6HUU - chains B and C of the 28 polymer chains in the assembly; structure by X-ray diffraction, 2.80 A resolution.

Chain B:
Molecule: Proteasome subunit alpha type-3
Source organism: Saccharomyces cerevisiae (strain ATCC 204508 / S288c)
Notes: EC 3.4.25.1
Reference sequence: P23638 (PSA3_YEAST); residues 0-257 here correspond to UniProt positions 1-258 (UniProt number = residue number + 1)
Amino-acid sequence (258 residues; numbered 0 to 257; the number before each row is that of its first residue; numbering starts at 0):
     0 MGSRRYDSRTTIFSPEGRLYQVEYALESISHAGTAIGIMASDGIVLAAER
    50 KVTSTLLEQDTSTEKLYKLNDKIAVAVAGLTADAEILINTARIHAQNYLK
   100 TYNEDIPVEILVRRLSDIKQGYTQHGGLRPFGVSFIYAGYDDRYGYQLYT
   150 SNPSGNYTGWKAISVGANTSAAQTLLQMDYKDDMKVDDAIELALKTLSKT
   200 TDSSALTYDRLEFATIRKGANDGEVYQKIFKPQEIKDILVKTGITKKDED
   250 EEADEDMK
Unresolved in the structure: 0, 245-257
UniProt features mapped onto this chain:
  - cross-link (Glycyl lysine isopeptide (Lys-Gly)): Lys99 (interchain with G-Cter in ubiquitin), Lys198 (interchain with G-Cter in ubiquitin), Lys230 (interchain with G-Cter in ubiquitin)

Chain C:
Molecule: Proteasome subunit alpha type-4
Source organism: Saccharomyces cerevisiae (strain ATCC 204508 / S288c)
Notes: EC 3.4.25.1
Reference sequence: P40303 (PSA4_YEAST); residues -1 to 252 here correspond to UniProt positions 1-254 (UniProt number = residue number + 2)
Amino-acid sequence (254 residues; row label = number of the first residue in the row; numbers below 1 keep their minus sign (Met-1 is residue -1)):
    -1 MSGYDRALSIFSPDGHIFQVEYALEAVKRGTCAVGVKGKNCVVLGCERRS
    49 TLKLQDTRITPSKVSKIDSHVVLSFSGLNADSRILIEKARVEAQSHRLTL
    99 EDPVTVEYLTRYVAGVQQRYTQSGGVRPFGVSTLIAGFDPRDDEPKLYQT
   149 EPSGIYSSWSAQTIGRNSKTVREFLEKNYDRKEPPATVEECVKLTVRSLL
   199 EVVQTGAKNIEITVVKPDSDIVALSSEEINQYVTQIEQEKQEQQEQDKKK
   249 KSNH
Unresolved in the structure: -1 to 0, 241-252
UniProt features mapped onto this chain:
  - modified residue: Thr58 (Phosphothreonine)

Interface between chain B and chain C:
Contacting residue pairs (72; chain B residue first):
  Arg3(B) - Arg4(C)  hydrogen bond (backbone-side chain)
  Asp6(B) - Tyr2(C)  hydrogen bond
  Asp6(B) - Arg4(C)  salt bridge
  Arg8(B) - Arg4(C)
  Thr10(B) - Leu6(C)
  Thr10(B) - Arg125(C)
  Ile11(B) - Gln17(C)
  Phe12(B) - Gln17(C)  hydrogen bond (backbone-side chain)
  Phe12(B) - Tyr20(C)  hydrophobic
  Phe12(B) - Ala21(C)  hydrophobic
  Phe12(B) - Ala24(C)  hydrophobic
  Phe12(B) - Leu76(C)  hydrophobic
  Phe12(B) - Arg125(C)
  Phe12(B) - Pro126(C)
  Phe12(B) - Gly128(C)
  Ser13(B) - Tyr20(C)
  Pro14(B) - Tyr20(C)  hydrophobic
  Pro14(B) - Glu23(C)
  Glu15(B) - Glu23(C)
  Glu15(B) - Arg27(C)  hydrogen bond (backbone-side chain)
  Gly16(B) - Tyr20(C)
  Gly16(B) - Glu23(C)
  Gly16(B) - Ala24(C)
  Gly16(B) - Arg27(C)  hydrogen bond (backbone-side chain)
  Arg17(B) - Arg27(C)
  Leu18(B) - Arg125(C)
  Met38(B) - Asp54(C)
  Arg112(B) - Arg81(C)
  Ser115(B) - Arg81(C)  hydrogen bond (backbone-side chain)
  Asp116(B) - Arg81(C)  salt bridge
  Gln119(B) - Ala78(C)
  Gln119(B) - Asp79(C)
  Gln119(B) - Ile82(C)
  Thr122(B) - Arg125(C)  hydrogen bond (backbone-side chain)
  Gln123(B) - Tyr118(C)
  Gln123(B) - Gly123(C)
  Gln123(B) - Val124(C)
  Gln123(B) - Arg125(C)  hydrogen bond (backbone-backbone)
  Gln123(B) - Pro126(C)
  Gln123(B) - Phe127(C)
  His124(B) - Gly123(C)
  His124(B) - Val124(C)
  Gly125(B) - Tyr2(C)
  Gly125(B) - Gly123(C)
  Gly126(B) - Tyr2(C)
  Tyr143(B) - Arg56(C)  hydrogen bond (backbone-side chain)
  Tyr143(B) - Ile57(C)  hydrophobic
  Tyr145(B) - Arg56(C)  hydrogen bond (backbone-side chain)
  Gln146(B) - Ile57(C)
  Leu147(B) - Ile57(C)
  Tyr148(B) - Ile57(C)
  Ser153(B) - Ala78(C)
  Gly154(B) - Ala78(C)
  Gly154(B) - Arg81(C)  hydrogen bond (backbone-side chain)
  Asn155(B) - Asn77(C)  hydrogen bond
  Asn155(B) - Ala78(C)
  Tyr156(B) - Pro59(C)  hydrophobic
  Tyr156(B) - Arg81(C)
  Gly158(B) - Gln53(C)
  Gly158(B) - Asp54(C)  hydrogen bond (backbone-backbone)
  Gly158(B) - Ile57(C)
  Gly158(B) - Thr58(C)  hydrogen bond (backbone-side chain)
  Trp159(B) - Leu50(C)  hydrophobic
  Trp159(B) - Lys51(C)
  Trp159(B) - Leu52(C)
  Trp159(B) - Gln53(C)
  Trp159(B) - Asp54(C)
  Lys160(B) - Leu52(C)  hydrogen bond (backbone-backbone)
  Lys160(B) - Gln53(C)
  Ala161(B) - Leu52(C)
  Leu175(B) - Leu52(C)
  Gln176(B) - Leu52(C)
Interface residues without a listed pair, chain B (40 interface residues in all): Thr157, Gln172, Tyr179

In short:
Chain B and chain C form an interface of 40 and 31 residues respectively, with 15 hydrogen bonds and 2 salt
bridges. Polar contacts include Asp6(B)-Arg4(C), Asp116(B)-Arg81(C) and Arg3(B)-Arg4(C).
Chain B is Proteasome subunit alpha type-3 and chain C is Proteasome subunit alpha type-4, both from
Saccharomyces cerevisiae (strain ATCC 204508 / S288c); the structure, Yeast 20S proteasome with human beta2c
(S171G) in complex with 29, was determined by X-ray diffraction together with 6HTB, 6HTC, 6HTD, 6HTP, 6HTR,
6HUB and 30 further entries from the same study.
